Entry 2YB6 (X-ray diffraction, 1.50 A resolution); this record covers chain A.

Chain A:
Name: Ubiquitin-conjugating enzyme E2 B
Source organism: Homo sapiens
UniProt: P63146 (UBE2B_HUMAN); residue numbers follow UniProt; this construct covers 1-152
Amino-acid sequence (152 residues; numbered 1 to 152; the number before each row is that of its first residue):
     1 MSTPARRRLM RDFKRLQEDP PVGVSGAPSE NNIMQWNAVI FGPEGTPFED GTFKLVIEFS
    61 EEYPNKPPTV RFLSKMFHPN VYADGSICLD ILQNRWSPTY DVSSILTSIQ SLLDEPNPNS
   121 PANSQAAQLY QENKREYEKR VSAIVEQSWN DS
Not modelled in the structure: 1, 152
Covalently attached groups: beta-mercaptoethanol (BME) linked to C88
Swiss-Prot annotation at these positions:
  - active site: C88 (Glycyl thioester intermediate)

In short:
UniProt lists active-site residue C88.
Chain A is Ubiquitin-conjugating enzyme E2 B (Homo sapiens); the structure, Native human Rad6, was determined
by X-ray diffraction together with 2YBF from the same study.
